5DDG - chains A and D of the 4 polymer chains in the assembly; structure by X-ray diffraction, 3.06 A resolution.

Chain A:
Name: transcriptional factor AraR
Organism: Bacteroides thetaiotaomicron (strain ATCC 29148 / DSM 2079 / NCTC 10582 / E50 / VPI-5482)
UniProt: Q8AAV8 (Q8AAV8_BACTN); residue numbers follow UniProt; this construct covers 1-225
Sequence (228 residues; each row starts with the number of its first residue; numbers below 1 keep their minus sign (Ser-2 is residue -2)):
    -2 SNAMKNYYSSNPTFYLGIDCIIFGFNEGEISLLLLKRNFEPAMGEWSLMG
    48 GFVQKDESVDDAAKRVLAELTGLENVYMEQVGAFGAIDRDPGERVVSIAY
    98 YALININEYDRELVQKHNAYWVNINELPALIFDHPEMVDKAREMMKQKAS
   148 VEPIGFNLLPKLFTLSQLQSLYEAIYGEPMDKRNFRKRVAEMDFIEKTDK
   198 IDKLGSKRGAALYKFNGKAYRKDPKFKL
Disordered / not traced: -2 to -1
Modified / non-standard residues: Mse1, Mse40, Mse46, Mse75, Mse134, Mse141, Mse142, Mse177, Mse189 (selenomethionine; parent Met)
Sequence notes: expression tag (-2 to 0)
Small-molecule neighbours: malonic acid (MLA): Ile15, Asp16, Gly47, Arg86, Asp87, Val92, Ser94, Phe129, His131
From the paper describing this entry:
  - mutagenesis - V92D: abolished binding to the 27-nt DNA strand
  - conformationally variable residues (loop rearrangement): Lys204, Arg205
  - binding site for the 27-nt DNA strand (chain D): Asp178, Lys179, Arg180, Asn181, Lys204, Arg205
  - binding site for the 27-nt DNA strand: Ser163, Lys179, Arg180, Asn181, Arg183, Lys184, Lys200, Lys204, Arg205, Ala207, Ala208
  - mutagenesis - R180K: decreased binding to the 27-nt DNA strand
  - mutagenesis - R180K: decreased binding to DNA
  - mutagenesis - F49Q: decreased binding to L-arabinose

Chain D:
Molecule: 27-nt DNA strand
Sequence (27 nucleotides; row label = number of the first residue in the row):
     1 GCATGGGTGTAAAAGTAACACTTTTGC

Interface between chain A and chain D:
Contacting residue pairs - 13 pairs, chain A then chain D:
  Asp178(A) - DC19(D)  hydrogen bond to the base
  Arg180(A) - DC19(D)  hydrogen bond to the base
  Arg180(A) - DA20(D)  base contact
  Asn181(A) - DA17(D)  base contact
  Asn181(A) - DA18(D)  hydrogen bond to the base
  Asn181(A) - DC19(D)  base contact
  Lys184(A) - DA17(D)  base contact
  Lys184(A) - DA18(D)  base contact
  Lys204(A) - DT25(D)  sugar contact
  Lys204(A) - DG26(D)  hydrogen bond to the base
  Lys204(A) - DC27(D)  sugar contact
  Arg205(A) - DT23(D)  hydrogen bond to the base
  Arg205(A) - DT24(D)  base contact

In short:
6 residues of chain A and 9 residues of chain D are in contact; the contacts include 5 hydrogen bonds. Polar
pairs include Asp178(A)-DC19(D), Arg180(A)-DC19(D) and Asn181(A)-DA18(D). The paper reports a binding site for
the 27-nt DNA strand at Ser163(A), Lys179(A) and Arg180(A) among others; V92D of chain A abolishes binding to
the 27-nt DNA strand; 3 substitutions were tested in all.
Chain A is transcriptional factor AraR (Bacteroides thetaiotaomicron (strain ATCC 29148 / DSM 2079 / NCTC
10582 / E50 / VPI-5482)) and chain D is a 27-nt DNA strand; the structure, The structure of transcriptional
factor AraR from Bacteroides thetaiotaomicron VPI in complex with target double strand ..., was determined by
X-ray diffraction (same publication as 5DEQ and 5BS6).
